Entry 1AYM (X-ray diffraction, 2.15 A resolution); this record covers chains 2 and 3 of the 4 polymer chains in the assembly.

[Chain 2]
Molecule: Human rhinovirus 16 coat protein
Organism: Human rhinovirus sp
Notes: engineered mutation(s): N-TERMINAL MYRISTOYLATION ON VP4
Reference sequence: Q82122 (POLG_HRV16); residues 1-261 here correspond to UniProt positions 69-329 (UniProt number = residue number + 68)
Chain sequence (261 residues; numbered 1 to 261; the number before each row is that of its first residue):
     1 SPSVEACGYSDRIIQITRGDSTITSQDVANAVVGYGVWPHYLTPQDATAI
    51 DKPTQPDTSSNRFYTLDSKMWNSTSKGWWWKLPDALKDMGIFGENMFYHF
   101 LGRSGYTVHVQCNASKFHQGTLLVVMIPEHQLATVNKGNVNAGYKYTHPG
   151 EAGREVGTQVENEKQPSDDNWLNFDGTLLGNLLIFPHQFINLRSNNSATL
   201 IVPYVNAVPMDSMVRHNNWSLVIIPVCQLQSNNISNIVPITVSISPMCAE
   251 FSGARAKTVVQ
Unresolved in the structure: 1-9

[Chain 3]
Molecule: Human rhinovirus 16 coat protein
Organism: Human rhinovirus sp
Notes: engineered mutation(s): N-TERMINAL MYRISTOYLATION ON VP4
Reference sequence: Q82122 (POLG_HRV16); residues 1-238 here correspond to UniProt positions 330-567 (UniProt number = residue number + 329)
Chain sequence (238 residues; each row starts with the number of its first residue):
     1 GLPVYVTPGSGQFMTTDDMQSPCALPWYHPTKEIFIPGEVKNLIEMCQVD
    51 TLIPINSTQSNIGNVSMYTVTLSPQTKLAEEIFAIKVDIASHPLATTLIG
   101 EIASYFTHWTGSLRFSFMFCGTANTTLKVLLAYTPPGIGKPRSRKEAMLG
   151 THVVWDVGLQSTVSLVVPWISASQYRFTTPDTYSSAGYITCWYQTNFVVP
   201 PNTPNTAEMLCFVSGCKDFCLRMARDTDLHKQTGPITQ

[Interface between chain 2 and chain 3]
Contacting residue pairs (71):
  Tyr35(2) with Gly38(3)
  Val37(2) with Phe35(3), hydrophobic; Pro37(3), hydrophobic
  Gln45(2) with Lys32(3), hydrogen bond (backbone-side chain)
  Asp46(2) with Glu33(3); Ile34(3); Phe35(3), hydrogen bond (side chain-backbone)
  Ala47(2) with Lys32(3), hydrogen bond (backbone-side chain)
  Lys116(2) with Thr122(3); Ala123(3), hydrogen bond (backbone-backbone); Asn124(3)
  Phe117(2) with Thr122(3); Asn124(3); Thr203(3); Pro204(3)
  His118(2) with Thr122(3)
  Gln119(2) with Cys120(3); Gly121(3); Thr122(3), hydrogen bond (side chain-backbone); Pro204(3); Thr206(3), hydrogen bond (side chain-backbone); Ala207(3)
  Gly120(2) with Cys120(3)
  Thr121(2) with Met118(3); Cys120(3), hydrogen bond
  Asn139(2) with Gln238(3), hydrogen bond (side chain-backbone)
  Asn170(2) with Val65(3)
  Trp171(2) with Gly63(3); Met67(3), hydrophobic
  Leu178(2) with Tyr68(3); Thr96(3)
  Leu179(2) with Val65(3), hydrophobic; Tyr68(3)
  Gly180(2) with Thr51(3); Leu52(3), hydrogen bond (backbone-backbone); Tyr68(3), hydrogen bond (backbone-side chain)
  Asn181(2) with Thr51(3), hydrogen bond; Thr96(3), hydrogen bond (side chain-backbone); Thr97(3); Leu98(3), hydrogen bond (side chain-backbone)
  Leu183(2) with Val49(3); Asp50(3); Phe212(3), hydrophobic
  Ile184(2) with Leu98(3), hydrophobic
  Phe189(2) with Phe212(3), hydrophobic
  Asn191(2) with Met118(3); Phe119(3), hydrogen bond (side chain-backbone); Cys120(3)
  Arg193(2) with Phe119(3); Gly121(3), hydrogen bond (side chain-backbone); Thr122(3), hydrogen bond (side chain-backbone); Ala123(3); Thr125(3), hydrogen bond (side chain-backbone); Val157(3); Gly158(3), hydrogen bond (side chain-backbone)
  Ser194(2) with Ser161(3)
  Pro203(2) with Pro37(3), hydrophobic
  Tyr204(2) with Pro37(3)
  Asn206(2) with Ile36(3)
  Ala207(2) with Ile34(3)
  Val208(2) with Ile34(3)
  Pro209(2) with Ile34(3)
  Val226(2) with Thr69(3); Leu210(3), hydrophobic
  Cys227(2) with Thr69(3); Cys120(3), hydrophobic; Glu208(3)
  Gln230(2) with Thr206(3)
  Asn232(2) with Asn202(3); Thr203(3); Pro204(3)
Other interface residues (no listed pair), chain 2 (39 interface residues in all): His40, Val205, Ile224, Pro225, Ser231
Other interface residues (no listed pair), chain 3 (42 interface residues in all): Met46, Asn64, Pro201

[Summary]
The interface between chain 2 and chain 3 involves 39 residues on one side and 42 on the other, with 18
hydrogen bonds. Polar contacts include Gln45(2)-Lys32(3), Asp46(2)-Phe35(3) and Ala47(2)-Lys32(3).
Chain 2 is Human rhinovirus 16 coat protein and chain 3 is Human rhinovirus 16 coat protein, both from Human
rhinovirus sp; the structure, Human rhinovirus 16 coat protein at high resolution, was determined by X-ray
diffraction.
